4MQL - chain A; structure by X-ray diffraction, 1.30 A resolution.

Chain A:
Name: Diacylglycerol acyltransferase/mycolyltransferase Ag85C
Source organism: Mycobacterium tuberculosis
Notes: EC 2.3.1.122, 2.3.1.20
UniProtKB: P0A4V4 (A85C_MYCTU); residues 0-294 here correspond to UniProt positions 46-340 (UniProt number = residue number + 46)
Chain sequence (304 residues; numbered -1 to 302; the number before each row is that of its first residue; numbers below 1 keep their minus sign (Met-1 is residue -1)):
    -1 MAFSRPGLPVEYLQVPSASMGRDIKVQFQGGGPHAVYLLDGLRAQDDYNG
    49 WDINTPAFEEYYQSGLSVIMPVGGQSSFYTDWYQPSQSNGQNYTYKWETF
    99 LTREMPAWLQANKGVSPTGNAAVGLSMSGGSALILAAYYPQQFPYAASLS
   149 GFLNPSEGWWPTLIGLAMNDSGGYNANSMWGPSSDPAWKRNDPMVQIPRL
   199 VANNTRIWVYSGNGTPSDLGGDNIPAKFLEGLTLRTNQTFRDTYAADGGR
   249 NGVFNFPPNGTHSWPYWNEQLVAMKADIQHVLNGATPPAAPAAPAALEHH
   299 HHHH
Disordered / not traced: -1 to 0, 283-302
Construct notes: expression tag (-1, 295-302); engineered mutation Ser209 (Cys255 in P0A4V4)
Reported in the primary citation:
  - conformationally variable residues (loop rearrangement): Gly210 to Asn221
  - catalytic residues: Ser124, Glu228, His260 (citing earlier work)

Overview:
From the paper: catalytic residues Ser124, Glu228 and His260; conformational variability at Gly210.
Chain A is Diacylglycerol acyltransferase/mycolyltransferase Ag85C (Mycobacterium tuberculosis); the
structure, Crystal structure of Antigen 85C-C209S mutant, was determined by X-ray diffraction, deposited
together with 4MQM.
